6IZW - chains A and B of the 3 polymer chains in the assembly; structure by X-ray diffraction, 2.40 A resolution.

# Chain A
Molecule: Mutual gliding-motility protein MglA
Organism: Myxococcus xanthus (strain DK 1622)
Notes: EC 3.6.5.2
Reference sequence: Q1DB04 (MGLA_MYXXD); residue numbers follow UniProt; this construct covers 1-195
Chain sequence (203 residues; numbered 1 to 203; the number before each row is that of its first residue):
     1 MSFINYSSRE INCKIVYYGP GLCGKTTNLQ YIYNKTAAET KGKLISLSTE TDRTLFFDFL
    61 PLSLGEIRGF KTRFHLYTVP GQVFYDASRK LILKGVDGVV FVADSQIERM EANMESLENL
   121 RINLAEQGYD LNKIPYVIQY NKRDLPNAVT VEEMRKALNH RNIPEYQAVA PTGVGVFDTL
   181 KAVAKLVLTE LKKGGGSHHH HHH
Unresolved in the structure: 1, 194-203
Construct notes: expression tag (196-203)
Ion coordination: Mg2+: Thr26, Thr54 (together with GTP-gamma-S)
Ligand contacts: GTP-gamma-S (GSP; 5'-guanosine-diphosphate-monothiophosphate): Pro20, Gly21, Leu22, Cys23, Gly24, Lys25, Thr26, Thr27, Asp52, Arg53, Thr54, Val79, Pro80, Gly81, Gln82, Asn141, Lys142, Asp144, Leu145, Ala168, Val169, Ala170, Pro171
UniProt features mapped onto this chain:
  - binding site (GTP): Gly19 to Thr26, Thr78 to Gln82, Asn141 to Asp144
Reported in the primary citation:
  - catalytic residues: Arg53, Gln82
  - conformationally variable residues (loop rearrangement): Arg53, Gln82
  - Mg2+ coordination: Thr54
  - mutagenesis - L64A/I67A, K181A/K185A: decreased catalytic activity with Gliding motility protein MglB (chain B)

# Chain B
Molecule: Gliding motility protein MglB
Organism: Myxococcus xanthus (strain DK 1622)
Reference sequence: Q1DB03 (Q1DB03_MYXXD); residue numbers follow UniProt; this construct covers 1-159
Chain sequence (167 residues; each row starts with the number of its first residue):
     1 MGTQLVMYEE EFTKINAVCD RLTKDANAKV VFLVDKNGQL ISSAGQTQNI DTTSLASLTA
    61 GNVAAMGGLA KLIGENEFPN QFHEGAKDSL YMTIVGSRVV LVVIFDNRTS LGLVRLRIKK
   121 ASDELTKIFE SLVKKTDSPG AGSPFAEMSD DDIDNLFSEG SHHHHHH
Unresolved in the structure: 1, 132-142, 158-167
Modified positions: Mse1, Mse148 (selenomethionine); Mse7, Mse66, Mse92 (selenomethionine; parent Met)
Construct notes: engineered mutation Mse148 (Ile in Q1DB03); expression tag (160-167)
Reported in the primary citation:
  - mutagenesis - D150A/D151A/D152A: decreased catalytic activity with Mutual gliding-motility protein MglA (chain A)

# Interface between chain A and chain B
Pairs across the interface (65; chain A residue first):
  Ser2(A) - Thr3(B)
  Ser2(A) - Gln4(B)
  Ser2(A) - Leu5(B)  hydrogen bond (backbone-backbone)
  Phe3(A) - Leu5(B)
  Phe3(A) - Mse7(B)  hydrophobic
  Phe3(A) - Gln39(B)
  Ile4(A) - Gln4(B)
  Ile4(A) - Leu5(B)  hydrogen bond (backbone-backbone)
  Ile4(A) - Val6(B)
  Ile4(A) - Mse7(B)  hydrogen bond (backbone-backbone)
  Ile4(A) - Phe145(B)  hydrophobic
  Asn5(A) - Mse7(B)
  Asn5(A) - Phe12(B)
  Tyr6(A) - Val6(B)  hydrophobic
  Tyr6(A) - Mse7(B)  hydrogen bond (backbone-backbone)
  Tyr6(A) - Tyr8(B)  hydrophobic
  Tyr6(A) - Ser143(B)
  Tyr6(A) - Pro144(B)
  Ser7(A) - Mse7(B)
  Ser7(A) - Glu9(B)
  Ser7(A) - Phe12(B)
  Asn12(A) - Gln39(B)  hydrogen bond
  Lys14(A) - Asn37(B)  hydrogen bond (side chain-backbone)
  Lys43(A) - Asp51(B)
  Ile45(A) - Ser54(B)
  Ile45(A) - Leu58(B)  hydrophobic
  Phe56(A) - Gly61(B)
  Phe57(A) - Ser57(B)
  Phe59(A) - Thr53(B)
  Phe59(A) - Ser57(B)
  Pro61(A) - Thr53(B)
  Leu64(A) - Leu156(B)
  Leu64(A) - Phe157(B)  hydrophobic
  Gly65(A) - Leu156(B)
  Glu66(A) - Leu156(B)
  Ile67(A) - Mse148(B)  hydrophobic
  Ile67(A) - Asp152(B)
  Ile67(A) - Ile153(B)  hydrophobic
  Ile67(A) - Leu156(B)  hydrophobic
  Arg68(A) - Pro144(B)  hydrogen bond (side chain-backbone)
  Arg68(A) - Glu147(B)
  Arg68(A) - Asp152(B)
  Phe70(A) - Pro144(B)  hydrophobic
  His75(A) - Gln39(B)  hydrogen bond
  Tyr77(A) - Ser57(B)  hydrogen bond
  Leu91(A) - Ala64(B)
  Leu91(A) - Ala65(B)  hydrophobic
  Lys94(A) - Asn37(B)
  Gly95(A) - Gly2(B)
  Val96(A) - Gly2(B)  hydrogen bond (backbone-backbone)
  Asp97(A) - Gly2(B)
  Tyr129(A) - Gly2(B)  hydrogen bond (side chain-backbone)
  Lys181(A) - Phe157(B)
  Lys185(A) - Ile153(B)
  Lys185(A) - Asp154(B)  salt bridge
  Lys185(A) - Phe157(B)
  Leu188(A) - Ile153(B)
  Leu188(A) - Leu156(B)  hydrophobic
  Thr189(A) - Ile153(B)
  Leu191(A) - Gln4(B)
  Leu191(A) - Phe145(B)  hydrophobic
  Lys192(A) - Phe145(B)
  Lys192(A) - Mse148(B)  hydrogen bond (side chain-backbone)
  Lys192(A) - Ser149(B)
  Lys192(A) - Asp150(B)
Also at the interface, not in a pair above, chain A (38 interface residues in all): Ile11, Leu47, Thr72, Ala184
Also at the interface, not in a pair above, chain B (32 interface residues in all): Gly38
The authors on this interface:
  - residue pairs: Lys181(A)-Phe157(B), Lys185(A)-Asp154(B)
  - interface residues, chain A: Phe56(A), Phe57(A), Phe59(A), Leu64(A), Ile67(A)
  - interface residues, chain B: Gly2(B), Asp152(B)

# Summary
The interface between chain A and chain B involves 38 residues on one side and 32 on the other, with 12
hydrogen bonds and 1 salt bridge. Among the polar pairs are Lys185(A)-Asp154(B), Asn12(A)-Gln39(B) and
Lys14(A)-Asn37(B). The paper describes contacts between Lys181(A) and Phe157(B) and Lys185(A) and Asp154(B).
From the paper: catalytic residues Arg53(A) and Gln82(A); L64A/I67A and K181A/K185A of chain A reduce
catalytic activity with Gliding motility protein MglB (chain B).
Chain A is Mutual gliding-motility protein MglA and chain B is Gliding motility protein MglB, both from
Myxococcus xanthus (strain DK 1622); the structure, Myxococcus xanthus MglA bound to GTP-gamma-S and MglB, was
determined by X-ray diffraction, deposited together with 5YMX.
